Entry 7KLE (X-ray diffraction, 3.00 A resolution); this record covers chains A and T of the 3 polymer chains in the assembly.

# Chain A
Name: DNA polymerase IV
Source organism: Sulfolobus solfataricus (strain ATCC 35092 / DSM 1617 / JCM 11322 / P2)
Notes: EC 2.7.7.7
Reference sequence: Q97W02 (DPO4_SULSO); residues 1-341 here = UniProt positions 1-341
Amino-acid sequence (341 residues; numbered 1 to 341; the number before each row is that of its first residue):
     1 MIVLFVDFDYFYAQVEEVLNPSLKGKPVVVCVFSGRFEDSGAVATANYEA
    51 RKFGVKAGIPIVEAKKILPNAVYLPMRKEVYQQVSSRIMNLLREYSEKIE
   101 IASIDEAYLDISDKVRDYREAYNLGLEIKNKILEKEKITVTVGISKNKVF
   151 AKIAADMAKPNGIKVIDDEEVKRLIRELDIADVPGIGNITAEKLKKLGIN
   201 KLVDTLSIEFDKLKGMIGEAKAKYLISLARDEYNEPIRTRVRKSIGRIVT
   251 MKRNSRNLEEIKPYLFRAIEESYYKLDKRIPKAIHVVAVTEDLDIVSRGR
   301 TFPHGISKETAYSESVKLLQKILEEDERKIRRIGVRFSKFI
Curated features (UniProtKB/Swiss-Prot):
  - active site: Glu-106
  - binding site (Mg(2+)): Asp-7, Asp-105
  - site: Tyr-12 (Substrate discrimination)
  - mutagenesis: Asp-105 to Glu-106 (Loss of function)
Bound ions: Ca2+ site 1: Asp-7, Glu-106 (together with 2'-deoxycytidine-5'-triphosphate); Ca2+ site 2: Asp-7, Phe-8, Asp-105 (together with 2'-deoxycytidine-5'-triphosphate); Ca2+ site 3 near Ala-181 (its only coordinating residue here)
Residues lining bound ligands: 2'-deoxycytidine-5'-triphosphate (DCP): Asp-7, Phe-8, Asp-9, Tyr-10, Phe-11, Tyr-12, Ala-44, Thr-45, Tyr-48, Arg-51, Ala-57, Asp-105, Lys-159

# Chain T
Molecule: 19-nt DNA strand
Sequence (19 nucleotides; row label = number of the first residue in the row):
     1 CTAACXGAATCCTTCCCCC
Modified residues: FMG (2-amino-9-(2-deoxy-2-fluoro-5-O-phosphono-beta-D-arabinofuranosyl)-7-methyl-6-oxo-6,9-dihydro-1H-purin-7-ium) at position 6

# Chain A / chain T interface
Contacting residue pairs (46; chain A residue first):
  Val-32(A) / FMG_6(T)  sugar contact
  Ser-34(A) / FMG_6(T)  hydrogen bond to the phosphate
  Ser-34(A) / DG7(T)  phosphate contact
  Arg-36(A) / DT2(T)  hydrogen bond to the base
  Phe-37(A) / DT2(T)  sugar contact
  Phe-37(A) / DA3(T)  base contact
  Phe-37(A) / DA4(T)  phosphate contact
  Phe-37(A) / DC5(T)  phosphate contact
  Glu-38(A) / DT2(T)  sugar contact
  Ser-40(A) / FMG_6(T)  phosphate contact
  Gly-41(A) / FMG_6(T)  phosphate contact
  Ala-42(A) / FMG_6(T)  sugar contact
  Glu-63(A) / DA4(T)  base contact
  Lys-78(A) / DA8(T)  sugar contact
  Ile-217(A) / DT13(T)  phosphate contact
  Gly-218(A) / DT13(T)  phosphate contact
  Glu-219(A) / DT13(T)  hydrogen bond to the phosphate
  Ala-220(A) / DC12(T)  sugar contact
  Ala-220(A) / DT13(T)  hydrogen bond to the phosphate
  Lys-221(A) / DT13(T)  phosphate contact
  Val-241(A) / DT10(T)  phosphate contact
  Arg-242(A) / DA9(T)  salt bridge to the phosphate
  Arg-242(A) / DT10(T)  phosphate contact
  Lys-243(A) / DT10(T)  hydrogen bond to the phosphate
  Lys-243(A) / DC11(T)  phosphate contact
  Ser-244(A) / DA9(T)  sugar contact
  Ser-244(A) / DT10(T)  hydrogen bond to the phosphate
  Ile-245(A) / DA9(T)  phosphate contact
  Gly-246(A) / DA8(T)  phosphate contact
  Gly-246(A) / DA9(T)  hydrogen bond to the phosphate
  Arg-247(A) / DG7(T)  hydrogen bond to the phosphate
  Arg-247(A) / DA8(T)  salt bridge to the phosphate
  Ile-248(A) / DG7(T)  sugar contact
  Ile-248(A) / DA8(T)  hydrogen bond to the phosphate
  Thr-250(A) / DG7(T)  hydrogen bond to the phosphate
  Lys-252(A) / DC1(T)  base contact
  Lys-252(A) / DA3(T)  hydrogen bond to the base
  Arg-253(A) / DA3(T)  base contact
  Lys-275(A) / DA8(T)  salt bridge to the phosphate
  Lys-275(A) / DA9(T)  salt bridge to the phosphate
  Arg-331(A) / DC5(T)  phosphate contact
  Arg-331(A) / FMG_6(T)  salt bridge to the phosphate
  Arg-332(A) / FMG_6(T)  base contact
  Arg-332(A) / DG7(T)  phosphate contact
  Arg-336(A) / DA8(T)  sugar contact
  Arg-336(A) / DA9(T)  salt bridge to the phosphate
Other interface residues (no listed pair), chain A (35 interface residues in all): Phe-33, Gly-35, Ala-44, Pro-60, Met-76

# In short
Chain A and chain T form an interface of 35 and 13 residues respectively, with 11 hydrogen bonds and 6 salt
bridges. Polar contacts include Arg-36(A)/DT2(T), Lys-252(A)/DA3(T) and Ser-34(A)/FMG_6(T). Ligands of chain
A: 2'-deoxycytidine-5'-triphosphate.
Chain A is DNA polymerase IV (Sulfolobus solfataricus (strain ATCC 35092 / DSM 1617 / JCM 11322 / P2)) and
chain T is a 19-nt DNA strand; the structure, Ternary structure of Dpo4 bound to N7mG in the template base
paired with incoming dCTP, was determined by X-ray diffraction.
